PDB entry 7TQD | electron microscopy, 2.90 A resolution | chains A and B of the 3 polymer chains in the assembly

Chain A (and B):
Name: Cap2
From: Enterobacter cloacae
Notes: engineered mutation(s): C109A, C548A; chain B of this document is another copy of the same molecule, construct and numbering; everything in this record applies to it too
Chain sequence (600 residues; numbered 1 to 600; the number before each row is that of its first residue):
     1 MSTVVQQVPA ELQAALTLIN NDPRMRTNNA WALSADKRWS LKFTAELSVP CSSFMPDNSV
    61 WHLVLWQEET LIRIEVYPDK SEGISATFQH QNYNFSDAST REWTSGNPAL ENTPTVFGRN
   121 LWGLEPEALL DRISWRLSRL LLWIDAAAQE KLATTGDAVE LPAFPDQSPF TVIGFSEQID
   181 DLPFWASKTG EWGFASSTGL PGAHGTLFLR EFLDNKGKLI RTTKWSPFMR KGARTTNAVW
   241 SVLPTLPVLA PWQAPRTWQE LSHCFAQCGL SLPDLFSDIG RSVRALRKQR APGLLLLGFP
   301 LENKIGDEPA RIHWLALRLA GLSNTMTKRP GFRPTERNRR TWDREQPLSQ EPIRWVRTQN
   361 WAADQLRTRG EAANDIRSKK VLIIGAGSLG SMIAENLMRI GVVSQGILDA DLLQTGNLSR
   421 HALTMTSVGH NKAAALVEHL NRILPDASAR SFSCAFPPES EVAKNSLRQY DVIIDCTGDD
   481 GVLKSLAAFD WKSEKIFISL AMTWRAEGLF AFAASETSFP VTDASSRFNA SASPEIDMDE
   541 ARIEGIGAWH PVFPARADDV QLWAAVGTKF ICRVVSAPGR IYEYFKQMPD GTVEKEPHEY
Unresolved in the structure: 1-374 (chain B: 1-6, 320-345, 410-430, 453-458, 531-554, 597-600)
Ligand contacts: adenosine monophosphate (AMP): Ile384, Gly385, Ala386, Gly387, Ser388, Leu408, Asp409, Asp411, Lys432, Ala455, Phe456, Cys476, Thr477, Asp479, Val482, Phe553

How chain A and chain B interact:
Contacting residue pairs (75):
  Ile400(A) with Arg556(B)
  Leu412(A) with Pro169(B)
  Thr415(A) with Trp361(B); Leu366(B)
  Gly416(A) with Arg369(B)
  Asn417(A) with Arg369(B), hydrogen bond
  Leu418(A) with Arg399(B), hydrogen bond (backbone-side chain); Ile443(B)
  Ser419(A) with Arg369(B); Arg399(B)
  Arg420(A) with Arg369(B), hydrogen bond (side chain-backbone)
  His421(A) with Arg399(B), hydrogen bond (backbone-side chain)
  Ala422(A) with Arg399(B)
  Leu423(A) with Arg399(B), hydrogen bond (backbone-side chain)
  Thr424(A) with Arg442(B)
  Met425(A) with Arg442(B), hydrogen bond (backbone-backbone); Ile443(B); Leu444(B); Pro445(B)
  Thr426(A) with Pro201(B); Gly202(B); Ala203(B)
  Val428(A) with Ala203(B); His204(B), hydrogen bond (backbone-backbone)
  Gly429(A) with His204(B)
  His430(A) with Gly202(B), hydrogen bond (side chain-backbone); Ala203(B); His204(B)
  Ala455(A) with Glu69(B)
  Pro457(A) with Glu69(B); Thr70(B)
  Glu459(A) with Glu69(B)
  Ser485(A) with Thr70(B), hydrogen bond
  Arg542(A) with Arg367(B); Thr368(B); Glu371(B), salt bridge
  Ile543(A) with Thr368(B)
  Glu544(A) with Thr368(B), hydrogen bond (backbone-side chain)
  Gly545(A) with Gln365(B)
  Ile546(A) with Gln365(B), hydrogen bond (backbone-side chain)
  Gly547(A) with Val159(B); Leu161(B)
  Ala548(A) with Ala158(B)
  Trp549(A) with Thr113(B); Asp157(B); Ala158(B); Glu160(B)
  His550(A) with Asn112(B)
  Val552(A) with Thr368(B); Arg369(B)
  Phe553(A) with Arg369(B)
  Pro554(A) with Arg369(B)
  Ala555(A) with Arg369(B), hydrogen bond (backbone-backbone)
  Arg556(A) with Cys572(B)
  Asp558(A) with Ala565(B); Lys569(B), salt bridge
  Asp559(A) with Lys569(B), salt bridge
  Gln561(A) with Gln561(B)
  Leu562(A) with Leu562(B), hydrophobic
  Ala565(A) with Asp558(B)
  Lys569(A) with Asp558(B), salt bridge; Asp559(B), salt bridge
  Cys572(A) with Arg556(B)
  Arg573(A) with Pro589(B); Asp590(B), hydrogen bond (side chain-backbone)
  Pro589(A) with Arg573(B)
  Asp590(A) with Arg573(B); Phe585(B); Lys595(B)
  Thr592(A) with Val593(B); Lys595(B)
  Val593(A) with Thr592(B); Val593(B), hydrogen bond (backbone-backbone)
  Lys595(A) with Asp590(B); Thr592(B)
Also at the interface, not in a pair above, chain A (60 interface residues in all): Asn396, Arg399, Gln414, Phe456, Pro458, Lys484, Ala557, Thr568, Phe585, Gln587, Gly591, Glu594
Also at the interface, not in a pair above, chain B (65 interface residues in all): Glu68, His90, Glu127, Leu200, Thr206, Phe228, Met229, Leu301, Glu302, Arg311, His313, Arg357, Gln359, Asn360, Gly370, Asn396, Ile400, His439, Ala557, Val566, Thr568, Gln587, Gly591, Glu594

In short:
60 residues of chain A and 65 residues of chain B are in contact, with 14 hydrogen bonds and 5 salt bridges.
Polar pairs include Arg542(A)-Glu371(B), Asp558(A)-Lys569(B) and Asp559(A)-Lys569(B). Chain A binds adenosine
monophosphate.
Both chains are Cap2 (Enterobacter cloacae). Entry 7TQD (Structure of Enterobacter cloacae Cap2-CdnD02 2:1
complex) was determined by electron microscopy, deposited together with 7TO3, 7TSQ and 7TSX.
